PDB entry 4OIR | X-ray diffraction, 3.10 A resolution | chains D and E of the 9 polymer chains in the assembly

== Chain D ==
Protein: DNA-directed RNA polymerase subunit beta'
From: Thermus thermophilus
Notes: EC 2.7.7.6
UniProtKB: Q8RQE8 (RPOC_THET8); residue numbers follow UniProt; this construct covers 1-1524
Sequence (1524 residues; numbered 1 to 1524; the number before each row is that of its first residue):
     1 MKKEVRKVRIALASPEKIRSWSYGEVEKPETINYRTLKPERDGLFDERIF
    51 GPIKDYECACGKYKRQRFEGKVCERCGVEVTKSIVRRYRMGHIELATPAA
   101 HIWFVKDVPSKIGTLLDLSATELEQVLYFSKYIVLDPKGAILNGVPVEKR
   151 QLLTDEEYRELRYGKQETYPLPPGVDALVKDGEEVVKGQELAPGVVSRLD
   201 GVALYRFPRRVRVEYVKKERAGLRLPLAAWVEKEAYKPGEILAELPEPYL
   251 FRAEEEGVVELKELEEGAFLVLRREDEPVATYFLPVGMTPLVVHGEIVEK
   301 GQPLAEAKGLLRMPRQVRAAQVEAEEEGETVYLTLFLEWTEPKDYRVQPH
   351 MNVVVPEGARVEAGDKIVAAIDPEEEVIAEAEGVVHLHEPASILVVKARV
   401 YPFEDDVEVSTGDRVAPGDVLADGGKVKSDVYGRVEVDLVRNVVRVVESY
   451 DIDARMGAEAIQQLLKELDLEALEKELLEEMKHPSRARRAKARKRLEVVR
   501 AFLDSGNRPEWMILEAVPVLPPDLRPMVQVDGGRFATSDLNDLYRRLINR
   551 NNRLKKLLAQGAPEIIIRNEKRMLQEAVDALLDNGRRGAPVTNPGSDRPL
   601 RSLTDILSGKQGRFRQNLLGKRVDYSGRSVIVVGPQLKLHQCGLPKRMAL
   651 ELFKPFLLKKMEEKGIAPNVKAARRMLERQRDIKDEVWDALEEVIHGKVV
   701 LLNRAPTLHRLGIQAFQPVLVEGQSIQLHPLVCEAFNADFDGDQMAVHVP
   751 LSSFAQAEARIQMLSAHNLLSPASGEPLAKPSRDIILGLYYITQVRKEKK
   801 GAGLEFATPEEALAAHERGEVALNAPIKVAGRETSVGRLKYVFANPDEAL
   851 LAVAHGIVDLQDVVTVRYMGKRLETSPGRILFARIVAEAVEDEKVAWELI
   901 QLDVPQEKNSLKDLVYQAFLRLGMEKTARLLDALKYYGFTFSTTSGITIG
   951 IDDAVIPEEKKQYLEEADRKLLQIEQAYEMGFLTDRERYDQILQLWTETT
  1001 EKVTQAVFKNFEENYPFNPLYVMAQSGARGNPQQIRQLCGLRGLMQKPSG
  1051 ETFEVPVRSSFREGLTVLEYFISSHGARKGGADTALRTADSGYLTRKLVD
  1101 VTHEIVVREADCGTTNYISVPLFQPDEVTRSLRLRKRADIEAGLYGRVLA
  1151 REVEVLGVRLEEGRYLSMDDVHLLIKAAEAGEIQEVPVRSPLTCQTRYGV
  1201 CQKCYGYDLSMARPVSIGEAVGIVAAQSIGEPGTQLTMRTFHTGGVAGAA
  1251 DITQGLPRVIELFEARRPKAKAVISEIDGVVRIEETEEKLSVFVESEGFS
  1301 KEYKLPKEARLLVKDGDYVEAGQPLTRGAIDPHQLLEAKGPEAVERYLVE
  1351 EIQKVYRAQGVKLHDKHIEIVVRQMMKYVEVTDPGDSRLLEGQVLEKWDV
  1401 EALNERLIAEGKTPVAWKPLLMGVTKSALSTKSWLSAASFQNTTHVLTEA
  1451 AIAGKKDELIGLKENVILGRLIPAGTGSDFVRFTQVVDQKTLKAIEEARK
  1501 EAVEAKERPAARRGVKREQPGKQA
Unresolved in the structure: 1-2, 1239-1253, 1503-1524
Metal / ion sites: Zn2+ site 1: Cys58, Cys60, Cys73, Cys76; Mg2+ site 1: Asp739, Asp741, Asp743; Mg2+ site 2 near Lys840 (its only coordinating residue here); Mg2+ site 3 near Ile900 (its only coordinating residue here); Zn2+ site 2: Cys1112, Cys1194, Cys1201, Cys1204

== Chain E ==
Protein: DNA-directed RNA polymerase subunit omega
From: Thermus thermophilus
Notes: EC 2.7.7.6
UniProtKB: Q8RQE7 (RPOZ_THET8); residues 1-99 here = UniProt positions 1-99
Sequence (99 residues; row label = number of the first residue in the row):
     1 MAEPGIDKLFGMVDSKYRLTVVVAKRAQQLLRHGFKNTVLEPEERPKMQT
    51 LEGLFDDPNAVTWAMKELLTGRLVFGENLVPEDRLQKEMERLYPVEREE
Unresolved in the structure: 1, 96-99

== Interface between chain D and chain E ==
Residue-residue contacts - 91 pairs, chain D then chain E:
  His640(D) - Ala2(E)  hydrogen bond (side chain-backbone)
  Asp689(D) - Leu51(E)
  Glu693(D) - Met48(E)
  Glu693(D) - Thr50(E)
  His696(D) - Met48(E)
  His696(D) - Asp57(E)  salt bridge
  His696(D) - Asn59(E)
  Gly697(D) - Asn59(E)
  Lys698(D) - Asn59(E)
  Ser753(D) - Gln28(E)
  Ser753(D) - Leu31(E)
  Phe754(D) - Ala24(E)  hydrophobic
  Ala757(D) - Thr20(E)
  Ala757(D) - Ala24(E)  hydrophobic
  Glu758(D) - Thr20(E)
  Arg760(D) - Glu3(E)  salt bridge
  Arg760(D) - Asn59(E)  hydrogen bond
  Arg760(D) - Val61(E)
  Arg760(D) - Thr62(E)  hydrogen bond
  Ile761(D) - Phe10(E)  hydrophobic
  Ile761(D) - Leu19(E)  hydrophobic
  Ile761(D) - Thr20(E)
  Gln762(D) - Tyr17(E)
  Gln762(D) - Thr20(E)  hydrogen bond
  Leu764(D) - Ala2(E)  hydrophobic
  Leu764(D) - Glu3(E)
  Ala766(D) - Ala2(E)
  His767(D) - Ala2(E)
  His767(D) - Glu3(E)  hydrogen bond (side chain-backbone)
  His767(D) - Ile6(E)
  Gly923(D) - Asp7(E)
  Met924(D) - Ile6(E)  hydrophobic
  Met924(D) - Asp7(E)  hydrogen bond (backbone-side chain)
  Glu925(D) - Pro4(E)
  Glu925(D) - Gly5(E)  hydrogen bond (side chain-backbone)
  Glu925(D) - Asp7(E)
  Met1211(D) - Lys16(E)
  Ser1216(D) - Ser15(E)
  Ser1216(D) - Lys16(E)  hydrogen bond (side chain-backbone)
  Ile1217(D) - Ser15(E)  hydrogen bond (backbone-side chain)
  Ile1217(D) - Tyr17(E)
  Gly1218(D) - Tyr17(E)
  Glu1219(D) - Tyr17(E)  hydrogen bond
  Gly1475(D) - Tyr17(E)
  Thr1476(D) - Tyr17(E)
  Thr1476(D) - Thr20(E)
  Phe1480(D) - Asp14(E)
  Phe1480(D) - Arg18(E)  hydrogen bond (backbone-side chain)
  Phe1480(D) - Glu77(E)
  Val1481(D) - Ser15(E)
  Val1481(D) - Tyr17(E)  hydrophobic
  Val1481(D) - Arg18(E)
  Val1481(D) - Val21(E)
  Arg1482(D) - Lys25(E)
  Thr1484(D) - Arg18(E)  hydrogen bond
  Thr1484(D) - Val22(E)
  Thr1484(D) - Lys25(E)  hydrogen bond (backbone-side chain)
  Thr1484(D) - Gly76(E)
  Thr1484(D) - Glu77(E)
  Gln1485(D) - Val74(E)
  Gln1485(D) - Phe75(E)
  Gln1485(D) - Gly76(E)  hydrogen bond (backbone-backbone)
  Gln1485(D) - Asn78(E)
  Gln1485(D) - Leu79(E)  hydrogen bond (side chain-backbone)
  Gln1485(D) - Val80(E)  hydrogen bond (side chain-backbone)
  Gln1485(D) - Glu82(E)  hydrogen bond
  Val1486(D) - Val22(E)  hydrophobic
  Val1486(D) - Gln29(E)  hydrogen bond (backbone-side chain)
  Val1486(D) - Val74(E)
  Val1486(D) - Phe75(E)  hydrophobic
  Val1487(D) - Leu73(E)
  Val1487(D) - Val74(E)  hydrogen bond (backbone-backbone)
  Val1487(D) - Leu79(E)  hydrophobic
  Val1487(D) - Leu85(E)  hydrophobic
  Asp1488(D) - Arg26(E)  salt bridge
  Asp1488(D) - Asn37(E)
  Asp1488(D) - Val39(E)
  Asp1488(D) - Leu73(E)
  Asp1488(D) - Tyr93(E)  hydrogen bond
  Gln1489(D) - Arg72(E)
  Gln1489(D) - Val74(E)
  Thr1491(D) - Met89(E)
  Thr1491(D) - Tyr93(E)  hydrogen bond
  Leu1492(D) - Val74(E)  hydrophobic
  Ile1495(D) - Leu85(E)  hydrophobic
  Ile1495(D) - Glu88(E)
  Ala1498(D) - Arg84(E)
  Ala1498(D) - Glu88(E)
  Arg1499(D) - Leu79(E)  hydrogen bond (side chain-backbone)
  Arg1499(D) - Val80(E)
  Arg1499(D) - Pro81(E)
Other interface residues (no listed pair), chain D (47 interface residues in all): Lys660, Gln717, Ala928, Arg1213, Phe1483, Lys1490, Ala1494
Other interface residues (no listed pair), chain E (52 interface residues in all): Val23, Ala27, Pro58, Met65, Leu92

== Overview ==
47 residues of chain D face 52 of chain E across their interface, with 22 hydrogen bonds and 3 salt bridges.
Polar contacts include His696(D)-Asp57(E), Arg760(D)-Glu3(E) and Asp1488(D)-Arg26(E). The Zn2+ site 1 is built
by Cys58(D), Cys60(D), Cys73(D) and Cys76(D).
Here chain D is DNA-directed RNA polymerase subunit beta' and chain E is DNA-directed RNA polymerase subunit
omega, both from Thermus thermophilus. Entry 4OIR (Crystal structure of Thermus thermophilus RNA polymerase
transcription initiation complex soaked with GE23077 and rifamycin SV) was determined by X-ray diffraction
together with 4MQ9, 4OIN, 4OIO, 4OIP and 4OIQ from the same study.
